Entry 3U6O (X-ray diffraction, 1.90 A resolution); this record covers chains A and C of the 3 polymer chains in the assembly.

Chain A:
Name: Formamidopyrimidine-DNA glycosylase
From: Geobacillus stearothermophilus
Notes: EC 3.2.2.23
UniProtKB: P84131 (P84131_GEOSE); residue numbers follow UniProt; this construct covers 2-274
Sequence (273 residues; row label = number of the first residue in the row):
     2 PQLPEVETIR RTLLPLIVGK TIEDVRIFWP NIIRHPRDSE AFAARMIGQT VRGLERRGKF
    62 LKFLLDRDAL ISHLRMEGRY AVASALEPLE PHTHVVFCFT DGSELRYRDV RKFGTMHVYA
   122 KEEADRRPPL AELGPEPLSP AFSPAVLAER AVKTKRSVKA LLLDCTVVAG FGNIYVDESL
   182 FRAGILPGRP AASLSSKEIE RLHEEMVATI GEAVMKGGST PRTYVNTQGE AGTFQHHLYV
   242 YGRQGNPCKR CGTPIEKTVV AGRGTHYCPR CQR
Unresolved in the structure: 217-237
Differences from the reference sequence: engineered mutation Cys-166 (Gln in P84131), Pro-222 (Val in P84131)
Bound ions: Zn2+: Cys-249, Cys-252, Cys-269, Cys-272
Reported in the primary citation:
  - binding site for the 16-nt DNA strand (chain C): Phe-114
  - conformationally variable residues (order/disorder transition): Lys-217 to His-237

Chain C:
Molecule: 16-nt DNA strand
Sequence (16 nucleotides; row label = number of the first residue in the row):
     1 TGCGTCAGGA XCTACC
Unresolved in the structure: 1-4, 16
Modified positions: 08Q (5'-O-{(S)-hydroxy[(2-sulfanylethyl)amino]phosphoryl}thymidine) at position 11

How chain A and chain C interact:
Contacting residue pairs (23):
  Lys-60(A) with DG9(C), phosphate contact; DA10(C), phosphate contact
  Phe-61(A) with DA10(C), sugar contact
  His-74(A) with DG9(C), hydrogen bond to the phosphate; DA10(C), salt bridge to the phosphate
  Arg-76(A) with DG9(C), hydrogen bond to the base; DA10(C), hydrogen bond to the sugar
  Met-77(A) with DG8(C), phosphate contact; DG9(C), phosphate contact
  Arg-112(A) with DG8(C), base contact
  Phe-114(A) with DG8(C), base contact; DG9(C), base contact
  Pro-129(A) with DC12(C), phosphate contact
  Pro-130(A) with 08Q_11(C), base contact
  Ala-132(A) with 08Q_11(C), base contact
  Glu-133(A) with 08Q_11(C), base contact
  Leu-134(A) with 08Q_11(C), base contact
  Cys-166(A) with 08Q_11(C), covalent bond
  Thr-167(A) with 08Q_11(C), base contact
  Arg-264(A) with DA7(C), sugar contact; DG8(C), salt bridge to the phosphate; DG9(C), hydrogen bond to the base
  Gly-265(A) with DG8(C), hydrogen bond to the phosphate
Other interface residues (no listed pair), chain A (20 interface residues in all): Gln-3, Gly-171, Asn-174, Gly-263

Summary:
The interface between chain A and chain C involves 20 residues on one side and 6 on the other, with 1 covalent
bond, 5 hydrogen bonds and 2 salt bridges. Polar contacts include Arg-76(A)/DG9(C), Arg-264(A)/DG9(C) and
Arg-76(A)/DA10(C). The paper reports a binding site for the 16-nt DNA strand (chain C) at Phe-114(A);
conformational variability at Lys-217(A).
Here chain A is Formamidopyrimidine-DNA glycosylase (Geobacillus stearothermophilus) and chain C is a 16-nt
DNA strand. Entry 3U6O (MutM set 1 ApG) was determined by X-ray diffraction, deposited together with 3U6D,
3U6E, 3U6L, 3U6M, 3U6P and 3U6S.
